PDB entry 4LS3 | X-ray diffraction, 1.70 A resolution | chain A

== Chain A ==
Protein: Nickel (III) ABC transporter, periplasmic iron-bindin gprotein
From: Helicobacter pylori
UniProt: B5Z9J2 (B5Z9J2_HELPG); residues 34-334 here correspond to UniProt positions 32-332 (UniProt number = residue number - 2)
Chain sequence (333 residues; each row starts with the number of its first residue):
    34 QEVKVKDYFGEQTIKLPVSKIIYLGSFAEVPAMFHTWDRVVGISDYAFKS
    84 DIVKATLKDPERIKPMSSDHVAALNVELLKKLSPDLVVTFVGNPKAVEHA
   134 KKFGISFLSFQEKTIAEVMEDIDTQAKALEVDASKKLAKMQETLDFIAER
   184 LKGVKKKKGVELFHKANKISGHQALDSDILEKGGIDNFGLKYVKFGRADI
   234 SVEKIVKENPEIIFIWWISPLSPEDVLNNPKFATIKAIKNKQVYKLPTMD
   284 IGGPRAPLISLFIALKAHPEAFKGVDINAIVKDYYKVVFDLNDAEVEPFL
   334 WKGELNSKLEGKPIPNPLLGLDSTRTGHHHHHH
Unresolved in the structure: 336-366
Construct notes: expression tag (335-366)
Bound ions: Ni2+: H103 (together with histidine)
Residues lining bound ligands:
  - histidine (HIS), molecule 1: G58, Y79, S101, H103, R230, W249, I251, D283, I284
  - histidine (HIS), molecule 2: H103, F123, K201, Q206, F228, G229, R230, W249

== In short ==
Ligands of chain A: histidine.
Chain A is Nickel (III) ABC transporter, periplasmic iron-bindin gprotein (Helicobacter pylori); the
structure, THE crystal STRUCTURE OF HELICOBACTER PYLORI CEUE(HP1561)/NI-HIS COMPL, was determined by X-ray
diffraction (same publication as 4INO and 4INP).
